Entry 8ABJ (electron microscopy, 3.70 A resolution); this record covers chains C and G of the 20 polymer chains in the assembly.

Chain C:
Molecule: Cytochrome b
Source organism: Yarrowia lipolytica
UniProt: Q9B6D0 (CYB_YARLI); residue numbers follow UniProt; this construct covers 1-385
Chain sequence (385 residues; row label = number of the first residue in the row):
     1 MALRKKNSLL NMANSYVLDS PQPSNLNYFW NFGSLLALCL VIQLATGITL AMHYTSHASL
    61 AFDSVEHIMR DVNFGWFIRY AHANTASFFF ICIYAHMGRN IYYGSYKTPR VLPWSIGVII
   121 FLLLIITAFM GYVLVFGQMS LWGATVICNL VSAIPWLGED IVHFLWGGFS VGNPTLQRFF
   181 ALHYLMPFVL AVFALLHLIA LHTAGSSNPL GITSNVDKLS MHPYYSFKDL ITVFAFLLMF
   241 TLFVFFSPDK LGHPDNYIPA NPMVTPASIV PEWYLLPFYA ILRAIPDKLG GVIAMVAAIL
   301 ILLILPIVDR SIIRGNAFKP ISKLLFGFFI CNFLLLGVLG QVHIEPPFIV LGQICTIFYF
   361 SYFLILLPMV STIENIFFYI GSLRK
Disordered / not traced: 384-385
Swiss-Prot annotation at these positions:
  - binding site (heme b): His82, His96, His183, His197
  - binding site (a ubiquinone): His202

Chain G:
Molecule: Cytochrome b-c1 complex subunit 7
Source organism: Yarrowia lipolytica
UniProt: Q6C3K7 (QCR7_YARLI); numbering as in UniProt (aligned over 1-128)
Chain sequence (128 residues; each row starts with the number of its first residue):
     1 MASITSVVKT SELILKSPLL SKIVVPLAKT YVKFSGYRQL GFKMNDLIIE ETPNMQLALR
    61 RLPPTESYDR VYRLIRATQF SLSHKLATGN DITKPEEDDH YLIPYILDVE AEAFEKDALD
   121 NLEVVKRK
Disordered / not traced: 1, 126-128

Chain C / chain G interface:
Contacting residue pairs (69; chain C residue first):
  Ser24(C) - Thr78(G)
  Ser24(C) - Leu82(G)
  Asn25(C) - Thr78(G)
  Asn25(C) - Ser81(G)  hydrogen bond
  Asn25(C) - Leu82(G)
  Lys107(C) - Ile49(G)
  Thr108(C) - Glu51(G)
  Pro109(C) - Glu51(G)
  Leu210(C) - Leu40(G)  hydrophobic
  Leu210(C) - Phe42(G)  hydrophobic
  Leu210(C) - Ala77(G)
  Leu210(C) - Ser81(G)
  Ile212(C) - Phe42(G)  hydrophobic
  Ile212(C) - Asp46(G)
  Ile212(C) - Leu47(G)  hydrophobic
  Ile212(C) - Leu74(G)  hydrophobic
  Ile212(C) - Thr78(G)
  Thr213(C) - Glu50(G)  hydrogen bond
  Thr213(C) - Glu51(G)
  Thr213(C) - Leu74(G)
  Val216(C) - Leu74(G)  hydrophobic
  Val216(C) - Ile75(G)
  Asp217(C) - Ile75(G)
  Arg310(C) - Ala2(G)
  Ile312(C) - Ala2(G)
  Ile312(C) - Ile4(G)  hydrophobic
  Ile312(C) - Val7(G)  hydrophobic
  Ile312(C) - Ile48(G)
  Ile312(C) - Ile49(G)  hydrogen bond (backbone-backbone)
  Ile313(C) - Leu47(G)
  Ile313(C) - Ile49(G)
  Arg314(C) - Ile49(G)
  Arg314(C) - Glu51(G)  salt bridge
  Phe318(C) - Tyr31(G)
  Phe318(C) - Ser35(G)  hydrogen bond (backbone-side chain)
  Phe318(C) - Tyr37(G)  hydrophobic
  Phe318(C) - Phe42(G)  hydrophobic
  Phe318(C) - Leu47(G)  hydrophobic
  Lys319(C) - Tyr31(G)
  Pro320(C) - Tyr31(G)
  Pro320(C) - Phe34(G)
  Pro320(C) - Ser35(G)
  Ile321(C) - Tyr31(G)  hydrophobic
  Glu374(C) - Tyr31(G)  hydrogen bond
  Asn375(C) - Val7(G)
  Ile376(C) - Thr10(G)
  Ile376(C) - Ile14(G)  hydrophobic
  Phe377(C) - Ala28(G)
  Phe377(C) - Tyr31(G)  hydrophobic
  Phe378(C) - Tyr31(G)
  Phe378(C) - Ser35(G)
  Phe378(C) - Tyr37(G)  hydrophobic
  Phe378(C) - Met44(G)
  Tyr379(C) - Val7(G)  hydrophobic
  Tyr379(C) - Val8(G)  hydrophobic
  Tyr379(C) - Ser11(G)
  Tyr379(C) - Met44(G)  hydrophobic
  Tyr379(C) - His100(G)
  Ile380(C) - Ser11(G)
  Ile380(C) - Ile14(G)  hydrophobic
  Ile380(C) - Val25(G)  hydrophobic
  Ile380(C) - Ala28(G)  hydrophobic
  Gly381(C) - Ala28(G)
  Ser382(C) - Tyr37(G)
  Ser382(C) - Met44(G)
  Ser382(C) - Asp98(G)
  Ser382(C) - His100(G)  hydrogen bond
  Leu383(C) - Leu15(G)  hydrophobic
  Leu383(C) - His100(G)
Interface residues without a listed pair, chain C (30 interface residues in all): Ser311, Ala317
Interface residues without a listed pair, chain G (41 interface residues in all): Val24, Leu27, Lys29, Val32, Gly36, Arg38, Thr52, Arg70, Val71, Ile103

In short:
30 residues of chain C face 41 of chain G across their interface; the contacts include 6 hydrogen bonds and 1
salt bridge. Polar pairs include Arg314(C)-Glu51(G), Asn25(C)-Ser81(G) and Thr213(C)-Glu50(G). Curated
annotation (UniProt) lists 4 heme b-binding residues and ubiquinone-binding residue His202(C) on chain C.
Here chain C is Cytochrome b and chain G is Cytochrome b-c1 complex subunit 7, both from Yarrowia lipolytica.
Entry 8ABJ (Complex III2 from Yarrowia lipolytica, antimycin A bound, c-position) was determined by electron
microscopy together with 8AB6, 8AB7, 8AB8, 8AB9, 8ABA, 8ABB and 11 further entries from the same study.
